5NO2 - chains A and P of the 19 polymer chains in the assembly; structure by electron microscopy, 5.16 A resolution (low resolution: residue-level contacts below are approximate; hydrogen-bond / salt-bridge calls are withheld).

== Chain A ==
Molecule: 16S ribosomal RNA
Organism: Escherichia coli K-12
Sequence (1534 nucleotides; numbered 1 to 1534; the number before each row is that of its first residue):
     1 AAAUUGAAGA GUUUGAUCAU GGCUCAGAUU GAACGCUGGC GGCAGGCCUA ACACAUGCAA
    61 GUCGAACGGU AACAGGAAGA AGCUUGCUUC UUUGCUGACG AGUGGCGGAC GGGUGAGUAA
   121 UGUCUGGGAA ACUGCCUGAU GGAGGGGGAU AACUACUGGA AACGGUAGCU AAUACCGCAU
   181 AACGUCGCAA GACCAAAGAG GGGGACCUUC GGGCCUCUUG CCAUCGGAUG UGCCCAGAUG
   241 GGAUUAGCUA GUAGGUGGGG UAACGGCUCA CCUAGGCGAC GAUCCCUAGC UGGUCUGAGA
   301 GGAUGACCAG CCACACUGGA ACUGAGACAC GGUCCAGACU CCUACGGGAG GCAGCAGUGG
   361 GGAAUAUUGC ACAAUGGGCG CAAGCCUGAU GCAGCCAUGC CGCGUGUAUG AAGAAGGCCU
   421 UCGGGUUGUA AAGUACUUUC AGCGGGGAGG AAGGGAGUAA AGUUAAUACC UUUGCUCAUU
   481 GACGUUACCC GCAGAAGAAG CACCGGCUAA CUCCGUGCCA GCAGCCXCGG UAAUACGGAG
   541 GGUGCAAGCG UUAAUCGGAA UUACUGGGCG UAAAGCGCAC GCAGGCGGUU UGUUAAGUCA
   601 GAUGUGAAAU CCCCGGGCUC AACCUGGGAA CUGCAUCUGA UACUGGCAAG CUUGAGUCUC
   661 GUAGAGGGGG GUAGAAUUCC AGGUGUAGCG GUGAAAUGCG UAGAGAUCUG GAGGAAUACC
   721 GGUGGCGAAG GCGGCCCCCU GGACGAAGAC UGACGCUCAG GUGCGAAAGC GUGGGGAGCA
   781 AACAGGAUUA GAUACCCUGG UAGUCCACGC CGUAAACGAU GUCGACUUGG AGGUUGUGCC
   841 CUUGAGGCGU GGCUUCCGGA GCUAACGCGU UAAGUCGACC GCCUGGGGAG UACGGCCGCA
   901 AGGUUAAAAC UCAAAUGAAU UGACGGGGGC CCGCACAAGC GGUGGAGCAU GUGGUUUAAU
   961 UCGAUGXAAC GCGAAGAACC UUACCUGGUC UUGACAUCCA CGGAAGUUUU CAGAGAUGAG
  1021 AAUGUGCCUU CGGGAACCGU GAGACAGGUG CUGCAUGGCU GUCGUCAGCU CGUGUUGUGA
  1081 AAUGUUGGGU UAAGUCCCGC AACGAGCGCA ACCCUUAUCC UUUGUUGCCA GCGGUCCGGC
  1141 CGGGAACUCA AAGGAGACUG CCAGUGAUAA ACUGGAGGAA GGUGGGGAUG ACGUCAAGUC
  1201 AUCAUGGCCC UUACGACCAG GGCUACACAC GUGCUACAAU GGCGCAUACA AAGAGAAGCG
  1261 ACCUCGCGAG AGCAAGCGGA CCUCAUAAAG UGCGUCGUAG UCCGGAUUGG AGUCUGCAAC
  1321 UCGACUCCAU GAAGUCGGAA UCGCUAGUAA UCGUGGAUCA GAAUGCCACG GUGAAUACGU
  1381 UCCCGGGCCU UGUACACACC GCCCGUXACA CCAUGGGAGU GGGUUGCAAA AGAAGUAGGU
  1441 AGCUUAACCU UCGGGAGGGC GCUUACCACU UUGUGAUUCA UGACUGGGGU GAAGUCGUAA
  1501 CAAGGUAACC GUAGGGGAAC CUGCGGUUGG AUCA
Modified positions: PSU (pseudouridine-5'-monophosphate) at position 516, G7M (N7-methyl-guanosine-5'-monophosphate) at position 527, 2MG (2N-methylguanosine-5'-monophosphate) at position 966, 5MC (5-methylcytidine-5'-monophosphate) at position 967, 2MG (2N-methylguanosine-5'-monophosphate) at position 1207, 4OC (4n,o2'-methylcytidine-5'-monophosphate) at position 1402, 5MC (5-methylcytidine-5'-monophosphate) at position 1407, UR3 (3-methyluridine-5'-monophoshate) at position 1498, 2MG (2N-methylguanosine-5'-monophosphate) at position 1516, MA6 (6N-dimethyladenosine-5'-monophoshate) at position 1518, MA6 (6N-dimethyladenosine-5'-monophoshate) at position 1519
Ion coordination: Mg2+ site 1 near G21 (its only coordinating residue here); Mg2+ site 2 near G100 (its only coordinating residue here); Mg2+ site 3: G113, C308; Mg2+ site 4 near U114 (its only coordinating residue here); Mg2+ site 5: A116, G117, G289; Mg2+ site 6: G145, A197; Mg2+ site 7: A174, C175; Mg2+ site 8: U180, C194, A195; Mg2+ site 9 near C328 (its only coordinating residue here); Mg2+ site 10 near A329 (its only coordinating residue here); Mg2+ site 11 near C352 (its only coordinating residue here); Mg2+ site 12 near C355 (its only coordinating residue here); 32 more Mg2+ sites not listed

== Chain P ==
Molecule: 30S ribosomal protein S16
Organism: Escherichia coli (strain K12)
UniProt: P0A7T3 (RS16_ECOLI); numbering as in UniProt (aligned over 1-82)
Amino-acid sequence (82 residues; row label = number of the first residue in the row):
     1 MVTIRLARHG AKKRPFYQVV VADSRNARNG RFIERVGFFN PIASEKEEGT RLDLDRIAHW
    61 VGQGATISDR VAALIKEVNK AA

== How chain A and chain P interact ==
Pairs across the interface (67; chain A residue first):
  C43(A) - Ala11(P)
  C43(A) - Lys12(P)
  A44(A) - Ala11(P)
  A44(A) - Lys12(P)
  C110(A) - Arg25(P)
  G111(A) - Arg25(P)
  C135(A) - Met1(P)
  C136(A) - Gly64(P)
  C136(A) - Thr66(P)
  U137(A) - Gly62(P)
  U137(A) - Gln63(P)
  U137(A) - Gly64(P)
  G227(A) - Gln63(P)
  A228(A) - Val2(P)
  A228(A) - Trp60(P)
  A228(A) - Gln63(P)
  U229(A) - Val2(P)
  U229(A) - Asp23(P)
  U229(A) - Ile33(P)
  G230(A) - Arg25(P)
  A309(A) - Asn29(P)
  G310(A) - Gly30(P)
  G310(A) - Arg31(P)
  C311(A) - Arg31(P)
  A374(A) - Tyr17(P)
  A374(A) - Arg70(P)
  U375(A) - Leu6(P)
  U375(A) - Tyr17(P)
  U375(A) - Arg28(P)
  U375(A) - Arg70(P)
  G376(A) - Arg5(P)
  G376(A) - Leu6(P)
  G376(A) - Arg28(P)
  G376(A) - Ser68(P)
  G377(A) - Thr3(P)
  G377(A) - Arg5(P)
  G377(A) - Ser24(P)
  G377(A) - Ser68(P)
  G378(A) - Ser24(P)
  U390(A) - Arg28(P)
  G391(A) - Arg8(P)
  G391(A) - Arg28(P)
  C392(A) - Arg8(P)
  C392(A) - Lys12(P)
  C392(A) - Lys13(P)
  A393(A) - Lys12(P)
  A393(A) - Lys13(P)
  G449(A) - Ile42(P)
  G450(A) - Pro15(P)
  G450(A) - Pro41(P)
  G450(A) - Ile42(P)
  A451(A) - Arg70(P)
  A452(A) - Ala73(P)
  U473(A) - Lys76(P)
  C483(A) - Lys13(P)
  A607(A) - Phe32(P)
  A608(A) - Phe32(P)
  C618(A) - Arg14(P)
  C623(A) - Ala11(P)
  C624(A) - Gly10(P)
  C624(A) - Ala11(P)
  U625(A) - His9(P)
  U625(A) - Phe16(P)
  G626(A) - Gln18(P)
  G626(A) - Arg35(P)
  G626(A) - Glu48(P)
  G627(A) - Arg35(P)
Other interface residues (no listed pair), chain A (42 interface residues in all): G112, G134, U231, G474, G616
Other interface residues (no listed pair), chain P (45 interface residues in all): Asn26, Ala27, Phe38, Glu47, Ala65, Val71, Lys80

== Overview ==
42 residues of chain A face 45 of chain P across their interface. G113(A) and C308(A) form the Mg2+ site 3.
A116(A), G117(A) and G289(A) coordinate Mg2+ site 5.
Chain A is 16S ribosomal RNA (Escherichia coli K-12) and chain P is 30S ribosomal protein S16 (Escherichia
coli (strain K12)); the structure, RsgA-GDPNP bound to the 30S ribosomal subunit (RsgA assembly intermediate),
was determined by electron microscopy, deposited together with 5NO4.
